Entry 7X6V (electron microscopy, 3.60 A resolution); this record covers chains B and A.

# Chain B
Molecule: RING finger protein Z
Source organism: Lymphocytic choriomeningitis virus (strain Armstrong)
Reference sequence: P18541 (Z_LYCVA); residues 1-90 here = UniProt positions 1-90
Chain sequence (90 residues; numbered 1 to 90; the number before each row is that of its first residue):
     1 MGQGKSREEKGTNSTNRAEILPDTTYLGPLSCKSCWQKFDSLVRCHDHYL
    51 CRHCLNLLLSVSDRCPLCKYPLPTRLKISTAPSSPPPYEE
Not modelled in the structure: 1-26, 75-90
UniProt features mapped onto this chain:
  - zinc finger: Cys32 to Cys68 (RING-type)
  - motif: Pro85 to Tyr88 (PPXY motif)
  - lipidation: Gly2 (N-myristoyl glycine)
  - mutagenesis: Gly2 (G2A: Complete loss of myristoylation. Complete loss of virion budding. Proteasomal degradation of Z protein), Cys32 (C32F: Complete loss of inhibitory activity on viral RNA synthesis; when associated with G-35), Cys35 (C35G: Complete loss of inhibitory activity on viral RNA synthesis; when associated with F-32)
Bound ions: Zn2+ site 1: Cys32, Cys35, Cys54; Zn2+ site 2: Cys45, His48, Cys65, Cys68
What the authors report for this chain:
  - Zn2+ coordination: Cys32, Cys35, Cys45, His48, Cys51, Cys54, Cys65, Cys68
  - mutagenesis - P29A/S34A/C35A/W36A/Q37A, P29A/S34A/C35A/W36A/Q37A/L57A/L58A/V61A, L57A/L58A/V61A, P66A/L67A: decreased binding to RNA-directed RNA polymerase L (chain A)

# Chain A
Molecule: RNA-directed RNA polymerase L
Source organism: Lymphocytic choriomeningitis virus (strain Armstrong)
Reference sequence: A0A218M2D5 (A0A218M2D5_LYCVA); numbering as in UniProt (aligned over 1-2210)
Chain sequence (2210 residues; each row starts with the number of its first residue):
     1 MDEIISELRELCLNYIEQDERLSRQKLNFLGQREPRMVLIEGLKLLSRCI
    51 EIDSADKSGCTHNHDDKSVETILVESGIVCPGLPLIIPDGYKLIDNSLIL
   101 LECFVRSTPASFEKKFIEDTNKLACIREDLAVAGVTLVPIVDGRCDYDNS
   151 FMPEWANFKFRDLLFKLLEYSNQNEKVFEESEYFRLCESLKTTIDKRSGM
   201 DSMKILKDARSTHNDEIMRMCHEGINPNMSCDDVVFGINSLFSRFRRDLE
   251 SGKLKRNFQKVNPEGLIKEFSELYENLADSDDILTLSREAVESCPLMRFI
   301 TAETHGHERGSETSTEYERLLSMLNKVKSLKLLNTRRRQLLNLDVLCLSS
   351 LIKQSKFKGLKNDKHWVGCCYSSVNDRLVSFHSTKEEFIRLLRNRKKSKV
   401 FRKVSFEELFRASISEFIAKIQKCLLVVGLSFEHYGLSEHLEQECHIPFT
   451 EFENFMKIGAHPIMYYTKFEDYNFQPSTEQLKNIQSLRRLSSVCLALTNS
   501 MKTSSVARLRQNQIGSVRYQVVECKEVFCQVIKLDSEEYHLLYQKTGESS
   551 RCYSIQGPDGHLISFYADPKRFFLPIFSDEVLYNMIDIMISWIRSCPDLK
   601 DCLTDIEVALRTLLLLMLTNPTKRNQKQVQSVRYLVMAIVSDFSSTSLMD
   651 KLREDLITPAEKVVYKLLRFLIKTIFGTGEKVLLSAKFKFMLNVSYLCHL
   701 ITKETPDRLTDQIKCFEKFFEPKSQFGFFVNPKEAITPEEECVFYEQMKR
   751 FTSKEIDCQHTTPGVNLEAFSLMVSSFNNGTLIFKGEKKLNSLDPMTNSG
   801 CATALDLASNKSVVVNKHLNGERLLEYDFNKLLVSAVSQITESFVRKQKY
   851 KLSHSDYEYKVSKLVSRLVIGSKGEETGRSEDNLAEICFDGEEETSFFKS
   901 LEEKVNTTIARYRRGRRANDKGDGEKLTNTKGLHHLQLILTGKMAHLRKV
   951 ILSEISFHLVEDFDPSCLTNDDMKFICEAVEGSTELSPLYFTSVIKDQCG
  1001 LDEMAKNLCRKFFSENDWFSCMKMILLQMNANAYSGKYRHMQRQGLNFKF
  1051 DWDKLEEDVRISERESNSESLSKALSLTKCMSAALKNLCFYSEESPTSYT
  1101 SVGPDSGRLKFALSYKEQVGGNRELYIGDLRTKMFTRLIEDYFESFSSFF
  1151 SGSCLNNDKEFENAILSMTINVREGFLNYSMDHSKWGPMMCPFLFLMFLQ
  1201 NLKLGDDQYVRSGKDHVSTLLTWHMHKLVEVPFPVVNAMMKSYVKSKLKL
  1251 LRGSETTVTERIFRQYFEMGIVPSHISSLIDMGQGILHNASDFYGLLSER
  1301 FINYCIGVIFGERPEAYTSSDDQITLFDRRLSDLVVSDPEEVLVLLEFQS
  1351 HLSGLLNKFISPKSVAGRFAAEFKSRFYVWGEEVPLLTKFVSAALHNVKC
  1401 KEPHQLCETIDTIADQAIANGVPVSLVNSIQRRTLDLLKYANFPLDPFLL
  1451 NTNTDVKDWLDGSRGYRIQRLIEELCPNETKVVRKLVRKLHHKLKNGEFN
  1501 EEFFLDLFNRDKKEAILQLGDLLGLEEDLNQLADVNWLNLNEMFPLRMVL
  1551 RQKVVYPSVMTFQEERIPSLIKTLQNKLCSKFTRGAQKLLSEAINKSAFQ
  1601 SCISSGFIGLCKTLGSRCVRNKNRENLYIKKLLEDLTTDDHVTRVCNRDG
  1651 ITLYICDKQSHPEAHRDHICLLRPLLWDYICISLSNSFELGVWVLAEPTK
  1701 GKNNSENLTLKHLNPCDYVARKPESSRLLEDKVNLNQVIQSVRRLYPKIF
  1751 EDQLLPFMSDMSSKNMRWSPRIKFLDLCVLIDINSESLSLISHVVKWKRD
  1801 EHYTVLFSDLANSHQRSDSSLVDEFVVSTRDVCKNFLKQVYFESFVREFV
  1851 ATTRTLGNFSWFPHKEMMPSEDGAEALGPFQSFVSKVVNKNVERPMFRND
  1901 LQFGFGWFSYRMGDVVCNAAMLIRQGLTNPKAFKSLKDLWDYMLNYTKGV
  1951 LEFSISVDFTHNQNNTDCLRKFSLIFLVRCQLQNPGVAELLSCSHLFKGE
  2001 IDRRMLDECLHLLRTDSVFKVNDGVFDIRSEEFEDYMEDPLILGDSLELE
  2051 LLGSKRILDGIRSIDFERVGPEWEPVPLTVKMGALFEGRNLVQNIIVKLE
  2101 TKDMKVFLAGLEGYEKISDVLGNLFLHRFRTGEHLLGSEISVILQELCID
  2151 RSILLIPLSLLPDWFAFKDCRLCFSKSRSTLMYETVGGRFRLKGRSCDDW
  2201 LGGSVAEDID
Not modelled in the structure: 191-199, 307-314, 356-369, 401-410, 466-471, 507-523, 785-856, 878-1080, 1250-1254, 1549-1566, 1579-1601, 1699-1731, 1757-1771, 1815-2210
Bound ions: Mn2+: Asp1182, Asp1322, Glu1372

# Interface between chain B and chain A
Residue-residue contacts (15; chain B residue first):
  Pro29(B) - Arg1173(A)
  Lys33(B) - Trp1380(A)  hydrogen bond (side chain-backbone)
  Ser34(B) - Lys681(A)
  Ser34(B) - Val682(A)  hydrogen bond (backbone-backbone)
  Ser34(B) - Leu683(A)  hydrogen bond (backbone-backbone)
  Ser34(B) - Leu684(A)  hydrogen bond (backbone-backbone)
  Cys35(B) - Lys681(A)  hydrogen bond (side chain-backbone)
  Trp36(B) - Val640(A)  hydrophobic
  Trp36(B) - Leu684(A)  hydrophobic
  Trp36(B) - Phe688(A)  hydrophobic
  Gln37(B) - Lys681(A)
  Cys54(B) - Val682(A)  hydrophobic
  Leu57(B) - Cys596(A)  hydrogen bond (backbone-side chain)
  Val61(B) - Cys596(A)  hydrophobic
  Leu67(B) - Leu683(A)  hydrophobic
Other interface residues (no listed pair), chain B (12 interface residues in all): His53, Leu58
Other interface residues (no listed pair), chain A (13 interface residues in all): Pro597, Ser685, Phe1369, Val1379
The authors on this interface:
  - interface residues, chain B: Pro29(B), Ser34(B), Cys35(B), Trp36(B), Gln37(B), Cys54(B), Leu57(B), Leu58(B), Val61(B), Leu67(B)

# In short
12 residues of chain B and 13 residues of chain A are in contact, with 6 hydrogen bonds. Among the polar pairs
are Lys33(B)-Trp1380(A), Cys35(B)-Lys681(A) and Leu57(B)-Cys596(A). From the paper: P29A/S34A/C35A/W36A/Q37A,
P29A/S34A/C35A/W36A/Q37A/L57A/L58A/V61A and L57A/L58A/V61A of chain B, among others, reduce binding to
RNA-directed RNA polymerase L (chain A); interface residues Pro29(B), Ser34(B) and Cys35(B) among others.
Chain B is RING finger protein Z and chain A is RNA-directed RNA polymerase L, both from Lymphocytic
choriomeningitis virus (strain Armstrong); the structure, lymphocytic choriomeningitis virus polymerase-
Matrix Z Protein Complex (LCMV L-Z Complex), was determined by electron microscopy, deposited together with
7X6S.
